PDB entry 7LMM | X-ray diffraction, 2.80 A resolution | chains A and F

# Chain A
Protein: DNA (cytosine-5)-methyltransferase 1
Source organism: Bos taurus
Notes: EC 2.1.1.37
UniProtKB: Q24K09 (DNMT1_BOVIN); residue numbers follow UniProt; this construct covers 725-837, 859-897
Amino-acid sequence (158 residues; numbered 724 to 897; 16 numbers in that range are skipped by the numbering (no residue carries them; nothing is unmodelled there); the number before each row is that of its first residue):
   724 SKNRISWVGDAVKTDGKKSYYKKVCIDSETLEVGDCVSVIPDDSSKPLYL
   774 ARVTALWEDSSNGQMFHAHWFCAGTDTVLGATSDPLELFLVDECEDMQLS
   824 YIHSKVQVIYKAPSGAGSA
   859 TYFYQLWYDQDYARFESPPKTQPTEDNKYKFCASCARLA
Differences from the reference sequence: expression tag (724); linker (838-842)
Metal / ion sites: Zn2+: His790, Cys817, Cys890, Cys893
UniProt features mapped onto this chain:
  - modified residue: Ser729 (Phosphoserine), Lys746 (N6-acetyllysine), Ser875 (Phosphoserine), Lys888 (N6-acetyllysine)

# Chain F
Protein: Histone H4
UniProtKB: P62805 (H4_HUMAN); residues 14-26 here correspond to UniProt positions 15-27 (UniProt number = residue number + 1)
Amino-acid sequence (13 residues; each row starts with the number of its first residue):
    14 GAKRHRKVLRDNY
Disordered / not traced: 14-17, 26
Modified positions: Lys20 (N-dimethyl-lysine; MLY)
Differences from the reference sequence: conflict Tyr26 (Ile27 in P62805)
UniProt features mapped onto this chain:
  - DNA-binding region: Lys16 to Lys20
  - modified residue: Lys16 (N6-(2-hydroxyisobutyryl)lysine), Lys20 (N6,N6,N6-trimethyllysine)
  - cross-link: Lys20 (Glycyl lysine isopeptide (Lys-Gly) (interchain with G-Cter in SUMO2))

# How chain A and chain F interact
Contacting residue pairs (19):
  Ile763(A) - Arg23(F)  hydrogen bond (backbone-side chain)
  Pro764(A) - Arg23(F)  hydrogen bond (backbone-side chain)
  Asp765(A) - Val21(F)
  Asp765(A) - Leu22(F)  hydrogen bond (side chain-backbone)
  Asp765(A) - Arg23(F)  salt bridge
  Tyr772(A) - Lys20(F)
  Tyr772(A) - Val21(F)  hydrophobic
  Trp793(A) - Lys20(F)
  Phe794(A) - Lys20(F)
  Glu816(A) - Lys20(F)
  Cys817(A) - His18(F)
  Glu818(A) - Arg19(F)  salt bridge
  Glu818(A) - Lys20(F)  hydrogen bond (side chain-backbone)
  Glu818(A) - Val21(F)  hydrogen bond (side chain-backbone)
  Met820(A) - Val21(F)  hydrophobic
  Tyr824(A) - Val21(F)  hydrophobic
  Tyr824(A) - Arg23(F)  hydrogen bond (side chain-backbone)
  Tyr824(A) - Asp24(F)
  Tyr824(A) - Asn25(F)  hydrogen bond (side chain-backbone)
Other interface residues (no listed pair), chain A (14 interface residues in all): Val762, Cys795, Asp799

# Summary
14 residues of chain A face 8 of chain F across their interface, with 7 hydrogen bonds and 2 salt bridges.
Polar pairs include Asp765(A)-Arg23(F), Glu818(A)-Arg19(F) and Ile763(A)-Arg23(F). His790(A), Cys817(A),
Cys890(A) and Cys893(A) coordinate Zn2+. Curated annotation (UniProt) lists a DNA-binding region on chain F.
Here chain A is DNA (cytosine-5)-methyltransferase 1 (Bos taurus) and chain F is Histone H4. Entry 7LMM
(Crystal structure of bovine DNMT1 BAH1 domain in complex with H4K20me2) was determined by X-ray diffraction,
deposited together with 7LMK.
